8TSL - chains C and H of the 12 polymer chains in the assembly; structure by electron microscopy, 3.40 A resolution.

Chain C:
Molecule: Transport permease protein
From: Caldimonas thermodepolymerans
UniProt: A0A2S5T447 (A0A2S5T447_9BURK); residues 3-271 here correspond to UniProt positions 1-269 (UniProt number = residue number - 2)
Chain sequence (274 residues; row label = number of the first residue in the row; numbers below 1 keep their minus sign (Met-2 is residue -2)):
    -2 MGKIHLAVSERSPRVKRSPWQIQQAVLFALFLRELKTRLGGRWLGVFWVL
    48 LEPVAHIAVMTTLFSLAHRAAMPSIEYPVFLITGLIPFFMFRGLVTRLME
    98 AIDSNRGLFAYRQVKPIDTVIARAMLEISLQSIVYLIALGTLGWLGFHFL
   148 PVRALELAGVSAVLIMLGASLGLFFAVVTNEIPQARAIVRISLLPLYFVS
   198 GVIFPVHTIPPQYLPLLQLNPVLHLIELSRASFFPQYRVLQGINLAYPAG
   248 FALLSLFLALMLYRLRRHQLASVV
Not modelled in the structure: -2 to 13, 270-271
Differences from the reference sequence: initiating methionine (-2); expression tag (-1 to 2); conflict Leu3 (Met1 in A0A2S5T447)
What the authors report for this chain:
  - mutagenesis - R89K: decreased stability

Chain H:
Molecule: Capsular biosynthesis protein
From: Caldimonas thermodepolymerans
UniProt: A0A2S5T4A0 (A0A2S5T4A0_9BURK); residues 3-371 here correspond to UniProt positions 2-370 (UniProt number = residue number - 1)
Chain sequence (390 residues; numbered -2 to 387; the number before each row is that of its first residue; numbers below 1 keep their minus sign (Met-2 is residue -2)):
    -2 MGKIHMKLVSRLTAKRLQWALVYLPMLVATVYFLVFSADRYVSESVITVR
    48 QTSSNAPTGGMSGAALLLAGLTPASREDTCYLQTYIHSMGLLQKLDQQLK
    98 LREHFGTPLRDPLFRLWGGTSQEWFLEYYRSRVEVLMDDICGLLTVRVQG
   148 FEPEFAQALNRAILEESERFVNELSHRMAREQGQFAEAELERATARLQEA
   198 KRQLIAFQAKHKLLDPLAQAQATGTLTAELQAALTRQEAELRNALTYLNE
   248 DSYQVKALRSQINALRQQIDEERLRATAGKNGDRINAVAAEFHDLQLQVG
   298 FAEDAYKLALAAVESARIEATRKLKSLVVVEPPVLPEIAEYPRRWYNLAT
   348 LLVVCCLIYGVVSLVVATIRDHQDGSGSGSHHHHHHHHHH
Not modelled in the structure: -2 to 5, 49-70, 183-309, 370-387
Differences from the reference sequence: initiating methionine (-2); expression tag (-1 to 2, 372-387); conflict Cys77 (Leu76 in A0A2S5T4A0), Cys138 (Ser137 in A0A2S5T4A0)

Interface between chain C and chain H:
Residue-residue contacts (4; chain C residue first):
  Met258(C) - Leu361(H)  hydrophobic
  Met258(C) - Val362(H)  hydrophobic
  Met258(C) - Thr365(H)
  Arg264(C) - Asp368(H)  salt bridge
Also at the interface, not in a pair above, chain C (4 interface residues in all): Phe254, Leu262

Summary:
Chain C and chain H each contribute 4 residues to their interface; the contacts include 1 salt bridge. The
salt-bridged pair is Arg264(C)-Asp368(H). The paper reports that R89K of chain C reduces stability.
Here chain C is Transport permease protein and chain H is Capsular biosynthesis protein, both from Caldimonas
thermodepolymerans. Entry 8TSL (S. thermodepolymerans KpsM-KpsE in Apo 2 state with rigid body fitted KpsT)
was determined by electron microscopy, deposited together with 8TSH, 8TSI, 8TSW, 8TT3 and 8TUN.
